5CO1 - chain A; structure by X-ray diffraction, 2.51 A resolution.

[Chain A]
Name: Protocadherin-19 isoform 1
Source organism: Danio rerio
UniProtKB: C4P340 (C4P340_DANRE); residues 213-422 here correspond to UniProt positions 232-441 (UniProt number = residue number + 19)
Sequence (219 residues; row label = number of the first residue in the row):
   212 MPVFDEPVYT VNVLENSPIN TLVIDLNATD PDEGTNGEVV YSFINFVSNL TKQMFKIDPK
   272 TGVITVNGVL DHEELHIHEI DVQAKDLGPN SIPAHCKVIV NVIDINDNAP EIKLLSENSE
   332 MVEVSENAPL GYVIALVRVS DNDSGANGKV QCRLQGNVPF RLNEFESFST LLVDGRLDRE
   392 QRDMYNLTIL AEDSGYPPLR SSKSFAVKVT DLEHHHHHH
Disordered / not traced: 212, 243-247, 424-430
Differences from the reference sequence: initiating methionine (212); expression tag (423-430)
Ion coordination: Ca2+ site 1: Glu226, Asp282, Glu284, Asp318; Ca2+ site 2: Glu226, Glu284, Asp315, Ile316, Asp318, Asp354; Ca2+ site 3: Asp236, Leu237, Thr272; Ca2+ site 4: Asn317, Asn319, Asp352, Asp354, Asn358, Asp404
From the paper describing this entry:
  - mutagenesis - E290K (50.4 +/- 0.1 degC): unchanged stability
  - disease-associated variants - N317S: decreased stability in response to 2 mM CaCl2
  - Ca2+ coordination: Asn317
  - mutagenesis - R364E: unchanged binding to bead aggregation

[In short]
The Ca2+ site 1 is built by Glu226, Asp282, Glu284 and Asp318. Glu226, Glu284, Asp315, Ile316, Asp318 and
Asp354 coordinate Ca2+ site 2. From the paper: N317S reduces stability in response to 2 mM CaCl2; Ca2+
coordination by Asn317; 3 substitutions were tested in all.
Chain A is Protocadherin-19 isoform 1 (Danio rerio); the structure, Crystal Structure of Zebrafish
Protocadherin-19 EC3-4, was determined by X-ray diffraction, deposited together with 5IU9.
